7NG4 - chains B and D of the 7 polymer chains in the assembly; structure by electron microscopy, 4.40 A resolution (low resolution: residue-level contacts below are approximate; hydrogen-bond / salt-bridge calls are withheld).

Chain B (and D):
Molecule: Lon protease homolog, mitochondrial
Organism: Homo sapiens
Notes: EC 3.4.21.53; chain D of this document is another copy of the same molecule, construct and numbering; everything in this record applies to it too
Reference sequence: P36776 (LONM_HUMAN); residue numbers follow UniProt; this construct covers 115-959
Sequence (853 residues; row label = number of the first residue in the row):
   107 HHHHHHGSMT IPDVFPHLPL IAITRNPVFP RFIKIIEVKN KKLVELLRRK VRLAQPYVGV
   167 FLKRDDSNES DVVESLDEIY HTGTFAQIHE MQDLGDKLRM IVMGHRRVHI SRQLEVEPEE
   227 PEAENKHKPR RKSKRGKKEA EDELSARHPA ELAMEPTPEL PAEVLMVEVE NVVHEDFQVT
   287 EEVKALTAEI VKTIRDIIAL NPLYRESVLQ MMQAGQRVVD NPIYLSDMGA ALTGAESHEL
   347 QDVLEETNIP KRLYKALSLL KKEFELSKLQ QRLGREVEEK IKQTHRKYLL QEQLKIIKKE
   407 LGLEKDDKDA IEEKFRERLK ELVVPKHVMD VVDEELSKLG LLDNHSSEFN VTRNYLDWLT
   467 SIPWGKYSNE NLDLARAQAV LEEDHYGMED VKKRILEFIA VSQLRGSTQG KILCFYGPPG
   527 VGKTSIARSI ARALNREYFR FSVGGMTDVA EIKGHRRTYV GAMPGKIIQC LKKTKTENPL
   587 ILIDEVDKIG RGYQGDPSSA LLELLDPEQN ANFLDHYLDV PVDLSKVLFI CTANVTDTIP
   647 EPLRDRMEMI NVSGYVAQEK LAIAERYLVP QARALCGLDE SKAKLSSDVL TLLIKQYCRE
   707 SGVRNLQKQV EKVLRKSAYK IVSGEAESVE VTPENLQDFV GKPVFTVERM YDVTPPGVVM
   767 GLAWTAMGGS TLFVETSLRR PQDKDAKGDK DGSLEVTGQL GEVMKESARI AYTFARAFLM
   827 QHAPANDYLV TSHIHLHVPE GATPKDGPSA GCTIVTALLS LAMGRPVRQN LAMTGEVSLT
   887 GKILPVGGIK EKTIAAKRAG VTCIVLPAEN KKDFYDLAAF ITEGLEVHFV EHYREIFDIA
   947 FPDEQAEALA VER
Unresolved in the structure: 107-122, 222-271, 949-959
Sequence notes: expression tag (107-114)
Bound ions: Mg2+: Thr530 (together with ATP)
Small-molecule neighbours: ATP (adenosine-5'-triphosphate): His491, Tyr492, Pro524, Pro525, Gly526, Val527, Gly528, Lys529, Thr530, Ser531, Asn640, Tyr661, Ile669, Tyr673, Arg710
Swiss-Prot annotation at these positions:
  - active site: Ser855, Lys898
  - binding site (ATP): Gly523 to Thr530
  - natural variant: Glu476 (E476A: In CODASS), Ser631 (S631Y: In CODASS), Ala670 (A670V: In CODASS), Arg672 (R672C: In CODASS), Pro676 (P676S: In CODASS), Arg679 (R679H: In CODASS), Arg721 (R721G: In CODASS), Ala724 (A724V: In CODASS), Pro749 (P749S: In CODASS), Gly767 (G767E: In CODASS), Ile927 (deletion: In CODASS)
  - mutagenesis: Lys529 (K529R: Abolishes ATPase activity, and presumably ATP-driven protein unfolding, but does not block access to the proteolytic active site or prevent a substrate from binding to it), Trp770 (W770A: Has low basal, but normal stimulated ATPase activity, and retains peptidase activity; W770P: Has normal basal, but low stimulated ATPase activity, and abolishes peptidase activity), Ser855 (S855A: Lacks both ATPase and protease activity, but retains DNA binding activity), Thr880 (T880V: Enhances the basal, but not the stimulated ATPase activity), Gly893 (G893A: Has low basal, but normal stimulated ATPase activity, and retains peptidase activity; G893P: Has normal basal, but low stimulated ATPase activity, and abolishes peptidase activity), Gly894 (G894A/S: Enhances the basal, but not the stimulated ATPase activity, and retains peptidase activity; G894P: Enhances the basal, but not the stimulated ATPase activity, and abolishes peptidase activity)
From the paper describing this entry:
  - mutagenesis - K529R, E591Q, T803V, E812A, S855A: abolished catalytic activity (proteolytic activity)
  - mutagenesis - S855A: unchanged catalytic activity (ATPase activity)
  - catalytic residues: Thr803, His841, His843, Ser855
  - catalytic residues: Glu801, Arg815, Lys898 (proposed by the authors, not directly observed)
  - mutagenesis - T803V: decreased catalytic activity on ATPase
  - mutagenesis - H841F, H843F: abolished catalytic activity on proteolytically
  - mutagenesis - E801A: decreased catalytic activity (protease activity)
  - mutagenesis - E801A, E812A: decreased catalytic activity (ATPase activity)
  - mutagenesis - K529R, E591Q: abolished catalytic activity on ATPase

How chain B and chain D interact:
Residue-residue contacts - 7 pairs, chain B then chain D:
  Lys147(B) - Val324(D)
  Glu151(B) - Asp326(D)
  Arg158(B) - Gln193(D)
  Arg158(B) - His211(D)
  Lys203(B) - Met317(D)
  Lys203(B) - Met318(D)
  Lys203(B) - Val324(D)
Also at the interface, not in a pair above, chain B (5 interface residues in all): Arg154
Also at the interface, not in a pair above, chain D (7 interface residues in all): Arg137

Summary:
Chain B and chain D form an interface of 5 and 7 residues respectively. Chain B binds ATP. From the paper:
catalytic residues Thr803(B), His841(B) and His843(B) among others; K529R, E591Q and T803V of chain B, among
others, abolish catalytic activity (proteolytic activity); 8 substitutions were tested in all.
Both chains are Lon protease homolog, mitochondrial (Homo sapiens). Entry 7NG4 (P1b-state of wild type human
mitochondrial LONP1 protease with bound endogenous substrate protein and in presence ...) was determined by
electron microscopy, deposited together with 7NFY, 7NG5, 7NGC and 7NGF.
